PDB entry 4QYZ | X-ray diffraction, 3.03 A resolution | chains H and L of the 13 polymer chains in the assembly

[Chain H]
Molecule: CRISPR system Cascade subunit CasC
Source organism: Escherichia coli
Reference sequence: Q46899 (CASC_ECOLI); numbering as in UniProt (aligned over 1-363)
Chain sequence (363 residues; each row starts with the number of its first residue):
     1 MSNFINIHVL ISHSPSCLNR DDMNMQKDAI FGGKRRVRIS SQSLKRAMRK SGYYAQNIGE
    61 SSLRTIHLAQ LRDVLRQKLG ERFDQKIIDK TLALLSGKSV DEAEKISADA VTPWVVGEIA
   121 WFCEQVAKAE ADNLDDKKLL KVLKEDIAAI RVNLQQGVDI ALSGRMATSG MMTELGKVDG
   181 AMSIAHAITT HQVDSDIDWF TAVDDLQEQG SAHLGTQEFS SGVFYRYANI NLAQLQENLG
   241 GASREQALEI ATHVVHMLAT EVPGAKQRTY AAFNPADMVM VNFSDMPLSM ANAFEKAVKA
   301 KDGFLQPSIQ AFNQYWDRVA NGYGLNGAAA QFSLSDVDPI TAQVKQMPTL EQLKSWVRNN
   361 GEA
Unresolved in the structure: 337-339, 363
What the authors report for this chain:
  - binding site for the 61-nt RNA strand (chain L): Arg20, Lys27, Ser40, Gln42, Ser43, Lys45, Arg46, Arg49, Ser163 to Ser169, Trp199, Phe200, Thr201, Ala202, Val203
  - binding site for the 40-nt DNA strand: Asp109 to Val111, Gln209, Gly210, Ser211, His213, Leu214

[Chain L]
Molecule: 61-nt RNA strand
Source organism: Escherichia coli
Sequence (61 nucleotides; each row starts with the number of its first residue):
     1 AUAAACCGCC AGUGAUAAGU GGAAUGCCAU GUGGGCUGUC GAGUUCCCGG CGCCAGCCGG
    61 G
Unresolved in the structure: 51-56

[Chain H / chain L interface]
Residue-residue contacts (43; chain H residue first):
  Asn19(H) - G14(L)  sugar contact
  Asn19(H) - A15(L)  phosphate contact
  Asn19(H) - U16(L)  phosphate contact
  Arg20(H) - A15(L)  sugar contact
  Arg20(H) - U16(L)  hydrogen bond to the phosphate
  Arg20(H) - A17(L)  salt bridge to the phosphate
  Asp21(H) - A15(L)  base contact
  Asp22(H) - A15(L)  base contact
  Lys27(H) - A15(L)  salt bridge to the phosphate
  Ser40(H) - G14(L)  phosphate contact
  Ser40(H) - A15(L)  hydrogen bond to the phosphate
  Gln42(H) - G14(L)  phosphate contact
  Gln42(H) - A15(L)  phosphate contact
  Ser43(H) - G14(L)  hydrogen bond to the sugar
  Ser43(H) - U16(L)  phosphate contact
  Lys45(H) - U13(L)  salt bridge to the phosphate
  Arg46(H) - G14(L)  hydrogen bond to the base
  Arg49(H) - G14(L)  salt bridge to the phosphate
  Ala110(H) - G12(L)  base contact
  Ser163(H) - G12(L)  sugar contact
  Ser163(H) - U13(L)  phosphate contact
  Gly164(H) - G12(L)  sugar contact
  Met166(H) - A11(L)  base contact
  Met166(H) - G12(L)  base contact
  Asp179(H) - G12(L)  phosphate contact
  Trp199(H) - G21(L)  phosphate contact
  Phe200(H) - G19(L)  base contact
  Phe200(H) - G21(L)  phosphate contact
  Thr201(H) - G19(L)  hydrogen bond to the sugar
  Thr201(H) - U20(L)  hydrogen bond to the base
  Thr201(H) - G21(L)  hydrogen bond to the phosphate
  Ala202(H) - G19(L)  base contact
  Ala202(H) - U20(L)  phosphate contact
  Val203(H) - U20(L)  hydrogen bond to the phosphate
  Gly210(H) - G22(L)  base contact
  Ser211(H) - G21(L)  hydrogen bond to the base
  His213(H) - G19(L)  base contact
  Gly264(H) - A17(L)  phosphate contact
  Ala265(H) - U16(L)  sugar contact
  Ala265(H) - A17(L)  phosphate contact
  Lys266(H) - A17(L)  phosphate contact
  Arg268(H) - A18(L)  phosphate contact
  Thr269(H) - G19(L)  phosphate contact
Also at the interface, not in a pair above, chain H (33 interface residues in all): Leu18, Asn24, Arg64, Arg165

[Summary]
33 residues of chain H face 12 of chain L across their interface, with 9 hydrogen bonds and 4 salt bridges.
Polar pairs include Arg46(H)-G14(L), Thr201(H)-U20(L) and Ser211(H)-G21(L). The paper reports a binding site
for the 61-nt RNA strand (chain L) at Arg20(H), Lys27(H) and Ser40(H) among others; a binding site for the
40-nt DNA strand at Asp109(H), Gln209(H) and Gly210(H) among others.
Here chain H is CRISPR system Cascade subunit CasC and chain L is a 61-nt RNA strand, both from Escherichia
coli. Entry 4QYZ (Crystal structure of a CRISPR RNA-guided surveillance complex, Cascade, bound to a ssDNA
target) was determined by X-ray diffraction.
